PDB entry 6LWC | X-ray diffraction, 2.91 A resolution | chains A and B of the 3 polymer chains in the assembly

# Chain A
Name: Endonuclease 8-like 1
Source organism: Homo sapiens
Notes: EC 3.2.2.-, 4.2.99.18
Reference sequence: Q96FI4 (NEIL1_HUMAN); residues 1-295 here = UniProt positions 1-295
Chain sequence (295 residues; each row starts with the number of its first residue):
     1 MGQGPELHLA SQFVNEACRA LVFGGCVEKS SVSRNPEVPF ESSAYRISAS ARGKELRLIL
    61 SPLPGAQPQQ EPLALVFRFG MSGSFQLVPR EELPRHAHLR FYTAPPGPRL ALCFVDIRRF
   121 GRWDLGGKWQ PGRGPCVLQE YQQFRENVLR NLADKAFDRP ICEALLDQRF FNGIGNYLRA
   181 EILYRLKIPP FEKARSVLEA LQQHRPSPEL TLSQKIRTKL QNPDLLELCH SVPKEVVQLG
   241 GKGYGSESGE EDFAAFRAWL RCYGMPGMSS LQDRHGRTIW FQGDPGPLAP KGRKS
Not modelled in the structure: 1, 203-221, 245-249, 291-295
Sequence notes: engineered mutation Gly2 (Pro in Q96FI4), Gln3 (Glu in Q96FI4)
Swiss-Prot annotation at these positions:
  - active site: Lys54 (Proton donor)
  - binding site (DNA): Asn176
  - natural variant: Ala44 (A44D: Found in a patient with childhood-onset nephrotic syndrome, focal segmental glomerulosclerosis and end-stage renal disease; uncertain significance), Ala156 (A156T: Found in a patient with childhood-onset steroid-resistant nephrotic syndrome; uncertain significance), Glu181 (E181K: Found in a patient with nephrotic syndrome also carrying mutation P-159 in MYO1E), Lys242 (K242R: In RNA edited version)
  - mutagenesis: Lys54 (K54L: Loss of glycosylase activity), Arg277 (R277A: Strongly reduced glycosylase activity. Has little effect on AP lyase activity)
What the authors report for this chain:
  - binding site for the 13-nt DNA strand (chain B): Lys242

# Chain B
Molecule: 13-nt DNA strand
Sequence (13 nucleotides; each row starts with the number of its first residue):
     1 CGTCCAXGTC TAC
Modified / non-standard residues: EWC ([(2R,3S,5R)-5-[(5S)-7-azanyl-2,4,9-tris(oxidanylidene)-1,3,6,8-tetrazaspiro[4.4]non-7-en-1-yl]-3-oxidanyl-oxolan-2-yl]methyl dihydrogen phosphate) at position 7

# How chain A and chain B interact
Residue-residue contacts - 27 pairs, chain A then chain B:
  Gly2(A) with EWC_7(B), base contact
  Gln3(A) with EWC_7(B), hydrogen bond to the sugar; DG8(B), phosphate contact
  Glu6(A) with EWC_7(B), base contact
  Lys54(A) with DG8(B), salt bridge to the phosphate; DT9(B), salt bridge to the phosphate
  Arg78(A) with DC10(B), salt bridge to the phosphate
  Gly80(A) with DG8(B), sugar contact
  Met81(A) with EWC_7(B), base contact; DG8(B), base contact
  Arg118(A) with DA6(B), base contact
  Phe120(A) with DG8(B), base contact
  Arg122(A) with DC10(B), sugar contact
  Gln130(A) with DC10(B), phosphate contact
  Arg133(A) with DT9(B), salt bridge to the phosphate
  Gln168(A) with DT9(B), phosphate contact
  Gly175(A) with DG8(B), phosphate contact
  Asn176(A) with EWC_7(B), hydrogen bond to the phosphate; DG8(B), hydrogen bond to the phosphate
  Tyr177(A) with EWC_7(B), base contact
  Lys242(A) with EWC_7(B), base contact
  Phe253(A) with EWC_7(B), base contact
  Tyr263(A) with DA6(B), hydrogen bond to the phosphate; EWC_7(B), hydrogen bond to the phosphate
  Arg277(A) with EWC_7(B), salt bridge to the phosphate; DG8(B), salt bridge to the phosphate
  Thr278(A) with DA6(B), phosphate contact

# In short
Chain A and chain B form an interface of 21 and 5 residues respectively; the contacts include 5 hydrogen bonds
and 6 salt bridges. Polar contacts include Gln3(A)-EWC_7(B), Asn176(A)-EWC_7(B) and Asn176(A)-DG8(B). The
paper reports a binding site for the 13-nt DNA strand (chain B) at Lys242(A).
Here chain A is Endonuclease 8-like 1 (Homo sapiens) and chain B is a 13-nt DNA strand. Entry 6LWC (Crystal
structure of human NEIL1(P2G, E3Q, K242) bound to duplex DNA containing spiroiminodihydantoin (Sp)) was
determined by X-ray diffraction, deposited together with 6LWA, 6LWB, 6LWD, 6LWF, 6LWG, 6LWH and 10 further
entries.
